Entry 4Q1S (X-ray diffraction, 2.60 A resolution); this record covers chains P and Q of the 28 polymer chains in the assembly.

[Chain P]
Protein: Proteasome subunit alpha type-3
Organism: Saccharomyces cerevisiae
Notes: EC 3.4.25.1
UniProtKB: P23638 (PSA3_YEAST); residues 0-257 here correspond to UniProt positions 1-258 (UniProt number = residue number + 1)
Sequence (258 residues; each row starts with the number of its first residue; numbering starts at 0):
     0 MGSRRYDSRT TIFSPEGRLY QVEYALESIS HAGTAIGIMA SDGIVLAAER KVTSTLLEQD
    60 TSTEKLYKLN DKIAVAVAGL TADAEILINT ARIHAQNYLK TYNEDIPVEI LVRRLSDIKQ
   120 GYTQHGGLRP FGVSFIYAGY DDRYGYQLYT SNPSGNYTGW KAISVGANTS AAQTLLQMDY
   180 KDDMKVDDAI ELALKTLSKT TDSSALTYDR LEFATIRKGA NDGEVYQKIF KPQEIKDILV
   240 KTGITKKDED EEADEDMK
Disordered / not traced: 0, 245-257
UniProt features mapped onto this chain:
  - cross-link (Glycyl lysine isopeptide (Lys-Gly)): Lys99 (interchain with G-Cter in ubiquitin), Lys198 (interchain with G-Cter in ubiquitin), Lys230 (interchain with G-Cter in ubiquitin)

[Chain Q]
Protein: Proteasome subunit alpha type-4
Organism: Saccharomyces cerevisiae
Notes: EC 3.4.25.1
UniProtKB: P40303 (PSA4_YEAST); residues -1 to 252 here correspond to UniProt positions 1-254 (UniProt number = residue number + 2)
Sequence (254 residues; each row starts with the number of its first residue; numbers below 1 keep their minus sign (Met-1 is residue -1)):
    -1 MSGYDRALSI FSPDGHIFQV EYALEAVKRG TCAVGVKGKN CVVLGCERRS TLKLQDTRIT
    59 PSKVSKIDSH VVLSFSGLNA DSRILIEKAR VEAQSHRLTL EDPVTVEYLT RYVAGVQQRY
   119 TQSGGVRPFG VSTLIAGFDP RDDEPKLYQT EPSGIYSSWS AQTIGRNSKT VREFLEKNYD
   179 RKEPPATVEE CVKLTVRSLL EVVQTGAKNI EITVVKPDSD IVALSSEEIN QYVTQIEQEK
   239 QEQQEQDKKK KSNH
Disordered / not traced: -1 to 0, 242-252
UniProt features mapped onto this chain:
  - modified residue: Thr58 (Phosphothreonine)

[How chain P and chain Q interact]
Contacting residue pairs (75):
  Arg3(P) with Arg4(Q)
  Asp6(P) with Tyr2(Q), hydrogen bond; Arg4(Q), salt bridge
  Arg8(P) with Arg4(Q)
  Thr10(P) with Leu6(Q); Arg125(Q)
  Ile11(P) with Leu6(Q), hydrophobic; Gln17(Q)
  Phe12(P) with Gln17(Q); Tyr20(Q), hydrophobic; Ala21(Q), hydrophobic; Leu76(Q), hydrophobic; Arg125(Q); Pro126(Q); Gly128(Q)
  Ser13(P) with Tyr20(Q)
  Pro14(P) with Tyr20(Q), hydrophobic; Glu23(Q)
  Glu15(P) with Glu23(Q); Arg27(Q), hydrogen bond (backbone-side chain)
  Gly16(P) with Tyr20(Q); Glu23(Q); Ala24(Q)
  Arg17(P) with Arg27(Q)
  Leu18(P) with Leu76(Q), hydrophobic; Arg125(Q)
  Met38(P) with Asp54(Q)
  Arg112(P) with Arg81(Q)
  Ser115(P) with Arg81(Q)
  Asp116(P) with Arg81(Q), salt bridge
  Gln119(P) with Ala78(Q); Asp79(Q); Ile82(Q)
  Thr122(P) with Arg125(Q), hydrogen bond (backbone-side chain)
  Gln123(P) with Tyr118(Q); Gly123(Q); Val124(Q); Arg125(Q), hydrogen bond (backbone-backbone); Phe127(Q)
  His124(P) with Gly123(Q); Val124(Q)
  Gly125(P) with Tyr2(Q); Gly123(Q), hydrogen bond (backbone-backbone)
  Gly126(P) with Tyr2(Q)
  Tyr143(P) with Arg56(Q), hydrogen bond (backbone-side chain); Ile57(Q), hydrophobic
  Tyr145(P) with Arg56(Q), hydrogen bond (backbone-side chain)
  Gln146(P) with Ile57(Q)
  Leu147(P) with Ile57(Q)
  Tyr148(P) with Ile57(Q)
  Ser153(P) with Ala78(Q)
  Gly154(P) with Ala78(Q); Arg81(Q), hydrogen bond (backbone-side chain)
  Asn155(P) with Asn77(Q), hydrogen bond; Ala78(Q)
  Tyr156(P) with Pro59(Q); Arg81(Q)
  Thr157(P) with Thr58(Q)
  Gly158(P) with Gln53(Q); Asp54(Q), hydrogen bond (backbone-backbone); Ile57(Q); Thr58(Q), hydrogen bond (backbone-side chain)
  Trp159(P) with Leu50(Q), hydrophobic; Leu52(Q); Gln53(Q); Asp54(Q)
  Lys160(P) with Leu52(Q), hydrogen bond (backbone-backbone); Gln53(Q)
  Ala161(P) with Leu52(Q)
  Gln172(P) with Leu50(Q); Leu52(Q)
  Leu175(P) with Leu52(Q)
  Gln176(P) with Lys51(Q); Leu52(Q)
  Tyr179(P) with Leu52(Q), hydrophobic
Interface residues without a listed pair, chain P (41 interface residues in all): Glu108

[Summary]
Chain P and chain Q form an interface of 41 and 31 residues respectively, with 12 hydrogen bonds and 2 salt
bridges. Polar contacts include Asp6(P)-Arg4(Q), Asp116(P)-Arg81(Q) and Asp6(P)-Tyr2(Q).
Here chain P is Proteasome subunit alpha type-3 and chain Q is Proteasome subunit alpha type-4, both from
Saccharomyces cerevisiae. Entry 4Q1S (Yeast 20S proteasome in Complex with Kendomycin) was determined by X-ray
diffraction.
